PDB entry 6J50 | electron microscopy, 4.70 A resolution (low resolution: residue-level contacts below are approximate; hydrogen-bond / salt-bridge calls are withheld) | chains g and 0 of the 27 polymer chains in the assembly

== Chain g ==
Name: Histone H2A type 1-B/E
Source organism: Homo sapiens
UniProtKB: P04908 (H2A1B_HUMAN); residues 0-129 here correspond to UniProt positions 1-130 (UniProt number = residue number + 1)
Chain sequence (133 residues; row label = number of the first residue in the row; numbers below 1 keep their minus sign (Gly-3 is residue -3)):
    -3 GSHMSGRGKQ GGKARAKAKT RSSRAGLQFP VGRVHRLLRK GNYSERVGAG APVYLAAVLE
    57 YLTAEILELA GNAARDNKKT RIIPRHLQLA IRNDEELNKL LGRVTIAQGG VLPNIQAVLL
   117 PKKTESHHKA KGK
Not modelled in the structure: -3 to 13, 119-129
Sequence notes: expression tag (-3 to -1)
UniProt features mapped onto this chain:
  - modified residue: Ser1 (N-acetylserine), Arg3 (Citrulline), Lys5 (N6-(2-hydroxyisobutyryl)lysine), Lys9 (N6-(2-hydroxyisobutyryl)lysine), Lys13 (N6-(beta-hydroxybutyryl)lysine), Lys36 (N6-(2-hydroxyisobutyryl)lysine), Lys74 (N6-(2-hydroxyisobutyryl)lysine), Lys75 (N6-(2-hydroxyisobutyryl)lysine), Lys95 (N6-(2-hydroxyisobutyryl)lysine), Gln104 (N5-methylglutamine), Lys118 (N6-(2-hydroxyisobutyryl)lysine), Lys119 (N6-crotonyllysine), Thr120 (Phosphothreonine), Lys125 (N6-crotonyllysine)
  - cross-link (Glycyl lysine isopeptide (Lys-Gly)): Lys13 (interchain with G-Cter in ubiquitin), Lys15 (interchain with G-Cter in ubiquitin), Lys119 (interchain with G-Cter in ubiquitin)

== Chain 0 ==
Molecule: 41-nt DNA strand
Sequence (41 nucleotides; row label = number of the first residue in the row):
    26 GGGATTACAC CCAAGACACC AGGCACGAGA CAGAAAAAAA C

== Interface between chain g and chain 0 ==
Residue-residue contacts - 12 pairs, chain g then chain 0:
  His31(g) - DA39(0)
  Arg42(g) - DA38(0)
  Arg42(g) - DA39(0)
  Val43(g) - DA38(0)
  Val43(g) - DA39(0)
  Ala45(g) - DA38(0)
  Lys75(g) - DG58(0)
  Lys75(g) - DA59(0)
  Thr76(g) - DA57(0)
  Thr76(g) - DG58(0)
  Arg77(g) - DA57(0)
  Arg77(g) - DG58(0)
Also at the interface, not in a pair above, chain g (9 interface residues in all): Gly44, Lys74

== Summary ==
Chain g and chain 0 form an interface of 9 and 5 residues respectively.
Chain g is Histone H2A type 1-B/E (Homo sapiens) and chain 0 is a 41-nt DNA strand; the structure, RNA
polymerase II elongation complex bound with Spt4/5 and foreign DNA, stalled at SHL(-1) of the ..., was
determined by electron microscopy (same publication as 6IR9, 6J4W, 6J4X, 6J4Y, 6J4Z and 6J51).
